6TDZ - chains B and F of the 26 polymer chains in the assembly; structure by electron microscopy, 3.14 A resolution.

# Chain B
Molecule: subunit alpha
Source organism: Euglena gracilis
Sequence (561 residues; row label = number of the first residue in the row):
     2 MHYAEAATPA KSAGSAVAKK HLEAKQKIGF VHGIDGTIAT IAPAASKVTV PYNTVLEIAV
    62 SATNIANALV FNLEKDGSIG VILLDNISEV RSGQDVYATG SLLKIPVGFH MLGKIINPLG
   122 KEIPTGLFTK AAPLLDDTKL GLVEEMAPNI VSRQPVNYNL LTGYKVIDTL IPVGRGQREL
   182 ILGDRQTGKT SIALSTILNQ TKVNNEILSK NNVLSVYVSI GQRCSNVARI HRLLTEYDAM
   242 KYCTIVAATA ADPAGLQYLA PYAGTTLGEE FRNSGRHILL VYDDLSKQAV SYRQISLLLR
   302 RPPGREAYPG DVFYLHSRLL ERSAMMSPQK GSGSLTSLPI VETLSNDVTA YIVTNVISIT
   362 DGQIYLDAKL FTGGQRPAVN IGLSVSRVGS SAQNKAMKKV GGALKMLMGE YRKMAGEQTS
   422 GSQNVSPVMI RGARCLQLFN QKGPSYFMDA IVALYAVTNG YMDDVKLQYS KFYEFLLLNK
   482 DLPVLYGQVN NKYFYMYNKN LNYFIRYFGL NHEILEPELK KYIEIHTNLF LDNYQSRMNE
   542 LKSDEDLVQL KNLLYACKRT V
Disordered / not traced: 2-25, 128-138
Bound ions: Mg2+: Thr191 (together with ATP)
Ligand contacts: ATP (adenosine-5'-triphosphate): Asp185, Arg186, Gln187, Thr188, Gly189, Lys190, Thr191, Ser192, Phe372, Arg377, Pro378, Gln442, Lys443

# Chain F
Molecule: subunit beta
Source organism: Euglena gracilis
Sequence (494 residues; each row starts with the number of its first residue):
     8 TAPATAADVK QVGYVQQIIG AVVDVTFTDS VPPVLTALTV DAKETGTLLT MEIVQHLDTK
    68 TARCICMSST DMLRLRTPVV NTGSQITVPV GEATLGRIFN VMGDAIDQRG PVKNKVRWPI
   128 HRKAPTLAEQ SGKDEVLVTG IKVIDLILPY CKGGKIGLFG GAGVGKTVII MELINNVAKG
   188 HGGYSVFAGV GERTREGTDL YLEMMGSKVI DLQGDSKCVL VYGQMNEPPG ARARVAQTAL
   248 TMAEYFRDEA GQDVLLFVDN VFRFTQANSE VSALLGRIPA AVGYQPTLAE DLGMLQERIT
   308 STVKGSITSV QAVYVPADDI TDPAPATTFS HLDATTVLSR SVAEAGIYPA VEPLECASRI
   368 MDPDAIDVNH YNVAMDIVEM LTKYKELQDI IAVLGIDELS EEDKLIVDRA RKVAKFMSQP
   428 FAVAEVFTGM KGYYVQLEDC VSDFGSLLMG QCDNIPEMAF YMVGGLDSVK EKAAKMAAEA
   488 AAMRERARKA AEAK
Disordered / not traced: 8-14
Ligand contacts:
  - ATP: Ser337, Arg366, Asp369
  - fragment of triton x-100 (TRT): Phe166, Val322, Asp325, Ile327, Phe336, Leu339, Asp340, Ala341, Thr342, Ser365, Arg366

# How chain B and chain F interact
Contacting residue pairs (73):
  Thr50(B) - Arg81(F)  hydrogen bond (backbone-side chain)
  Thr50(B) - Leu82(F)
  Thr50(B) - Arg83(F)
  Val51(B) - Arg81(F)
  Val51(B) - Leu82(F)
  Pro52(B) - Met79(F)  hydrophobic
  Pro52(B) - Leu80(F)
  Pro52(B) - Arg81(F)
  Tyr53(B) - Ile25(F)  hydrophobic
  Tyr53(B) - Gly27(F)  hydrogen bond (side chain-backbone)
  Tyr53(B) - Thr77(F)
  Tyr53(B) - Asp78(F)
  Tyr53(B) - Leu80(F)
  Asn54(B) - Asp78(F)  hydrogen bond
  Thr55(B) - Met79(F)
  Asn73(B) - Ile25(F)
  Asn73(B) - Ile26(F)
  Leu74(B) - Gln24(F)
  Leu74(B) - Ile25(F)  hydrogen bond (backbone-backbone)
  Leu74(B) - Ile26(F)
  Glu75(B) - Gln23(F)
  Glu75(B) - Gln24(F)
  Lys76(B) - Gln23(F)  hydrogen bond
  Lys76(B) - Gln24(F)
  Lys76(B) - Thr33(F)
  Gly101(B) - Met79(F)
  Leu103(B) - Met79(F)  hydrophobic
  Glu145(B) - Asp78(F)
  Ala148(B) - Asn233(F)
  Asn150(B) - Ile113(F)
  Ile151(B) - Ile105(F)  hydrophobic
  Ile151(B) - Thr201(F)
  Ile151(B) - Thr205(F)
  Ile151(B) - Gln231(F)
  Val152(B) - Ile113(F)
  Val152(B) - Asp114(F)
  Val152(B) - Gln115(F)
  Arg154(B) - Thr201(F)
  Arg154(B) - Arg202(F)
  Arg154(B) - Thr205(F)
  Pro156(B) - Asp206(F)
  Pro156(B) - Leu209(F)
  Arg179(B) - Arg200(F)
  Arg302(B) - Ile26(F)
  Arg302(B) - Leu281(F)
  Pro303(B) - Ala280(F)
  Pro303(B) - Leu281(F)  hydrophobic
  Arg306(B) - Val289(F)
  Gly311(B) - Glu277(F)
  Phe314(B) - Arg239(F)
  Phe314(B) - Gln273(F)
  Phe314(B) - Glu277(F)
  Tyr315(B) - Met232(F)
  Tyr315(B) - Asn233(F)
  Tyr315(B) - Glu234(F)
  Tyr315(B) - Pro235(F)
  Ser318(B) - Met232(F)  hydrogen bond (side chain-backbone)
  Ser318(B) - Asn233(F)
  Glu322(B) - Thr201(F)  hydrogen bond
  Glu322(B) - Met232(F)
  Glu322(B) - Asn233(F)
  Thr350(B) - Ala324(F)
  Asn356(B) - Gln273(F)  hydrogen bond
  Ile358(B) - Arg200(F)  hydrogen bond (backbone-side chain)
  Ser359(B) - Arg200(F)  hydrogen bond (backbone-side chain)
  Ser359(B) - Met232(F)
  Ser359(B) - Arg270(F)
  Ile360(B) - Arg200(F)  hydrogen bond (backbone-side chain)
  Ile360(B) - Met232(F)  hydrophobic
  Thr361(B) - Arg200(F)  hydrogen bond (backbone-side chain)
  Asp362(B) - Arg200(F)  salt bridge
  Asp362(B) - Arg202(F)  salt bridge
  Arg388(B) - Arg202(F)
Interface residues without a listed pair, chain B (45 interface residues in all): Lys48, Val49, Ser102, Met147, Pro149, Pro304, Asp312, Gln330, Val389
Interface residues without a listed pair, chain F (41 interface residues in all): Ser76, Ala169, Gly204, Tyr229, Gly283

# In short
The interface between chain B and chain F involves 45 residues on one side and 41 on the other, with 12
hydrogen bonds and 2 salt bridges. Among the polar pairs are Asp362(B)-Arg200(F), Asp362(B)-Arg202(F) and
Thr50(B)-Arg81(F). Ligands of chain B: ATP.
Chain B is subunit alpha and chain F is subunit beta, both from Euglena gracilis; the structure, Cryo-EM
structure of Euglena gracilis mitochondrial ATP synthase, OSCP/F1/c-ring, rotational state 2, was determined
by electron microscopy together with 6TDU, 6TDV, 6TDW, 6TDX, 6TDY and 6TE0 from the same study.
